6UT2 - chains A and B of the 3 polymer chains in the assembly; structure by solution NMR.

# Chain A
Molecule: Leiomodin-2
Organism: Homo sapiens
UniProtKB: Q6P5Q4 (LMOD2_HUMAN); residues 2-41 here = UniProt positions 2-41
Chain sequence (40 residues; numbered 2 to 41; the number before each row is that of its first residue):
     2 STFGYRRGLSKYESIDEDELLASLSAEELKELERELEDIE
Curated features (UniProtKB/Swiss-Prot):
  - modified residue (Phosphoserine): Ser-11, Ser-15, Ser-24
Reported in the primary citation:
  - mutagenesis - L25G: abolished binding to Tropomyosin alpha-1 chain chimeric peptide (chain B)
  - mutagenesis - L25G: abolished localization to pointed ends of the thin filaments

# Chain B
Molecule: Tropomyosin alpha-1 chain chimeric peptide
Organism: Homo sapiens
UniProtKB: P09493 (TPM1_HUMAN); residues 1-14 carry their UniProt numbers (14 of 32 residues fall inside the UniProt entry; the rest is not from it)
Chain sequence (33 residues; row label = number of the first residue in the row; numbering starts at 0):
     0 GMDAIKKKMQMLKLDNYHLENEVARLKKLVGER
Differences from the reference sequence: expression tag (0)
Curated features (UniProtKB/Swiss-Prot):
  - modified residue: Met-1 (N-acetylmethionine)

# Interface between chain A and chain B
Residue-residue contacts (28):
  Arg-7(A) with Tyr-16(B)
  Arg-8(A) with Tyr-16(B)
  Gly-9(A) with Tyr-16(B)
  Leu-10(A) with Tyr-16(B)
  Ser-11(A) with Lys-12(B)
  Lys-12(A) with Asn-15(B); Glu-19(B)
  Tyr-13(A) with Lys-12(B); Asn-15(B)
  Glu-14(A) with Lys-12(B)
  Glu-18(A) with Lys-5(B); Met-8(B); Gln-9(B); Lys-12(B)
  Asp-19(A) with Lys-5(B)
  Leu-22(A) with Met-1(B); Ile-4(B); Lys-5(B)
  Leu-30(A) with Ile-4(B)
  Leu-33(A) with Ile-4(B)
  Glu-34(A) with Gly-0(B); Ala-3(B); Ile-4(B)
  Leu-37(A) with Ala-3(B); Ile-4(B); Lys-7(B)
  Ile-40(A) with Lys-7(B)
  Glu-41(A) with Lys-7(B)
Other interface residues (no listed pair), chain A (19 interface residues in all): Ile-16, Leu-21
Other interface residues (no listed pair), chain B (13 interface residues in all): Leu-11
From the paper, about this interface:
  - specific contacts: Asp-19(A)/Lys-5(B) (salt bridge)
  - interface residues, chain A: Leu-22(A), Leu-30(A), Leu-33(A), Leu-37(A)
  - interface residues, chain B: Met-1(B), Ile-4(B), Met-8(B)

# In short
19 residues of chain A face 13 of chain B across their interface. The paper describes a salt bridge between
Asp-19(A) and Lys-5(B). From the paper: L25G of chain A abolishes binding to Tropomyosin alpha-1 chain
chimeric peptide (chain B); interface residues Leu-22(A), Leu-30(A) and Met-1(B) among others.
Here chain A is Leiomodin-2 and chain B is Tropomyosin alpha-1 chain chimeric peptide, both from Homo sapiens.
Entry 6UT2 (3D structure of the leiomodin/tropomyosin binding interface) was determined by solution NMR.
